PDB entry 4OV6 | X-ray diffraction, 2.69 A resolution | chains A and F of the 3 polymer chains in the assembly

[Chain A]
Molecule: Proprotein convertase subtilisin/kexin type 9
Source organism: Homo sapiens
Notes: fragment: prodomain
UniProtKB: Q8NBP7 (PCSK9_HUMAN); residue numbers follow UniProt; this construct covers 60-152
Chain sequence (93 residues; numbered 60 to 152; the number before each row is that of its first residue):
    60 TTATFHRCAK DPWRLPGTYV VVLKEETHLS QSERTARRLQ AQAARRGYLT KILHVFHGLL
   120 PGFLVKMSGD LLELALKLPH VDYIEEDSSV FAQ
Not modelled in the structure: 60

[Chain F]
Molecule: Adnectin
Source organism: Homo sapiens
Chain sequence (99 residues; each row starts with the number of its first residue; note: 1 number in that range is skipped by the numbering (no residue carries it; nothing is unmodelled there); numbers below 1 keep their minus sign (Gly-1 is residue -1)):
    -1 G
     1 VSDVPRDLEV VAATPTSLLI SWPPPSHGYG YYRITYGETG GNSPVQEFTV PPGKGTATIS
    61 GLKPGVDYTI TVYAVEYPY
   79A K
    80 HSGYYHRPIS INYRTEID

[Chain A / chain F interface]
Residue-residue contacts (7):
  Trp72(A) - His80(F)
  Phe150(A) - Tyr79(F)
  Phe150(A) - His80(F)
  Ala151(A) - Tyr77(F)  hydrophobic
  Ala151(A) - Tyr79(F)  hydrogen bond (backbone-side chain)
  Gln152(A) - His80(F)  hydrogen bond
  Gln152(A) - Gly82(F)

[Overview]
The chain A/chain F interface involves 4 residues from each chain, with 2 hydrogen bonds. Among the polar
pairs are Ala151(A)-Tyr79(F) and Gln152(A)-His80(F).
Chain A is Proprotein convertase subtilisin/kexin type 9 and chain F is Adnectin, both from Homo sapiens; the
structure, Crystal structure of PCSK9(53-451) with Adnectin, was determined by X-ray diffraction.
